Entry 2XKV (electron microscopy, 13.50 A resolution (very low resolution: no residue pairs are listed; an interface is given only as per-side residue counts)); this record covers chains A and D of the 4 polymer chains in the assembly.

Chain A:
Name: Signal recognition particle protein
Organism: Escherichia coli
Notes: EC 3.6.5.4; fragment: ng domain, residues 1-294
UniProtKB: O07347 (SRP54_THEAQ); residues 1-294 here = UniProt positions 1-294
Sequence (294 residues; each row starts with the number of its first residue):
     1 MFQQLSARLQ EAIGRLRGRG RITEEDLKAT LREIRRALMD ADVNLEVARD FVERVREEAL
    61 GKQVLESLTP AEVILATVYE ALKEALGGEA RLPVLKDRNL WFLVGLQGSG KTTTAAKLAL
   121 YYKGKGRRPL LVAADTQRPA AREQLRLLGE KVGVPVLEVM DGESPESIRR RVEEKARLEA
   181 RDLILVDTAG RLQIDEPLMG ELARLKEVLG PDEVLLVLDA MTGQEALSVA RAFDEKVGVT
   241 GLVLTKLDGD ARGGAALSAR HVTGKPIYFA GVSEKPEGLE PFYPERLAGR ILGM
Disordered / not traced: 1-3
Swiss-Prot annotation at these positions:
  - binding site (GTP): Gly105 to Thr112, Asp187 to Arg191, Thr245 to Asp248

Chain D:
Name: Cell division protein ftsy
Organism: Escherichia coli
UniProtKB: P83749 (FTSY_THEAQ); numbering as in UniProt (aligned over 2-304)
Sequence (303 residues; numbered 2 to 304; the number before each row is that of its first residue):
     2 GFFDRLKAGL AKTRERLLKA IPWGGNLEEV LEELEMALLA ADVGLSATEE ILQEVRASGR
    62 KDLKEAVKEK LVGMLEPDER RATLRKLGFN PQKPKPVEPK GRVVLVVGVN GVGKTTTIAK
   122 LGRYYQNLGK KVMFCAGDTF RAAGGTQLSE WGKRLSIPVI QGPEGTDPAA LAYDAVQAMK
   182 ARGYDLLFVD TAGRLHTKHN LMEELKKVKR AIAKADPEEP KEVWLVLDAV TGQNGLEQAK
   242 KFHEAVGLTG VIVTKLDGTA KGGVLIPIVR TLKVPIKFVG VGEGPDDLQP FDPEAFVEAL
   302 LED
Disordered / not traced: 2-20, 80-96
Swiss-Prot annotation at these positions:
  - binding site (GTP): Gly109 to Thr116, Asp191 to Arg195, Thr255 to Asp258
  - mutagenesis: Arg17 (R17Q: No effect on proteolysis; when associated with M-18), Leu18 (L18M: No effect on proteolysis; when associated with Q-17), Arg86 (R86Q: No effect proteolysis; when associated with Q-87 and I-88), Lys87 (K87Q: No effect proteolysis; when associated with Q-86 and I-88), Leu88 (L88I: No effect proteolysis; when associated with Q-86 and Q-87)

Interface between chain A and chain D:
At this resolution (14 A) residue pairs are not listed: 14 residues of chain A and 16 of chain D lie at the interface.

Summary:
14 residues of chain A face 16 of chain D across their interface. UniProt lists 17 GTP-binding residues on
chain A; 17 GTP-binding residues and 5 mutagenesis sites on chain D.
Chain A is Signal recognition particle protein and chain D is Cell division protein ftsy, both from
Escherichia coli; the structure, Atomic Model of the SRP-FtsY Early Conformation, was determined by electron
microscopy.
